Entry 4Y1T (X-ray diffraction, 2.67 A resolution); this record covers chain A.

Chain A:
Protein: Perforin-1
Organism: Mus musculus
Notes: fragment: C2 domain
UniProtKB: P10820 (PERF_MOUSE); residues 410-535 here = UniProt positions 410-535
Sequence (149 residues; each row starts with the number of its first residue):
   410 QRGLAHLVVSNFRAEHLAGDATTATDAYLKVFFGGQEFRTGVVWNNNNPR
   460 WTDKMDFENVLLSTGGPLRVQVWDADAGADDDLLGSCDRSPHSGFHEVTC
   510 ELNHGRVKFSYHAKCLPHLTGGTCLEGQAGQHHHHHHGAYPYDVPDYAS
Disordered / not traced: 536-558
Sequence notes: engineered mutation Ala-427 (Trp in P10820), Ala-430 (Tyr in P10820), Ala-486 (Tyr in P10820), Ala-488 (Trp in P10820); expression tag (536-558)
Cystine bridges: Cys-496/Cys-509, Cys-524/Cys-533
Bound ions: Ca2+ site 1: Gly-428, Asp-429, Asp-483, Asp-485, Asp-491; Ca2+ site 2: Asp-429, Asp-435, Asp-483, Ala-484, Asp-485; Ca2+ site 3: Asp-429, Thr-432, Ala-433, Asp-435, Asn-454, Glu-467; Ca2+ site 4: Asp-485, Asp-489, Asp-491; Ca2+ site 5: Ala-488, Asp-490
What the authors report for this chain:
  - Ca2+ coordination: Asp-429, Thr-432, Asp-435, Asn-454, Asp-483, Asp-485, Asp-490, Asp-491
  - conformationally variable residues (loop rearrangement, side-chain flip): Asp-429, Thr-432, Asn-454, Asp-485, Asp-491
  - mutagenesis - D435N, D483N, D491N: decreased binding to Ca2+
  - mutagenesis - D429N, D435N, D483N: decreased stability in response to DPC micelles
  - mutagenesis - D490N: unchanged binding to Ca2+
  - mutagenesis - D491N: decreased binding to DPC
  - mutagenesis - D490N: unchanged binding to DPC
  - binding site for Ca2+: Asp-429, Asn-454, Asp-485, Asp-489, Asp-490

Summary:
The Ca2+ site 1 is built by Gly-428, Asp-429, Asp-483, Asp-485 and Asp-491. The Ca2+ site 2 is built by
Asp-429, Asp-435, Asp-483, Ala-484 and Asp-485. From the paper: a binding site for Ca2+ at Asp-429, Asn-454
and Asp-485 among others; D435N, D483N and D491N reduce binding to Ca2+; 5 substitutions were tested in all.
Chain A is Perforin-1 (Mus musculus); the structure, Structural basis for Ca2+-mediated interaction of the
perforin C2 domain with lipid membranes, was determined by X-ray diffraction (same publication as 4Y1S).
